Entry 2YEP (X-ray diffraction, 2.70 A resolution); this record covers chains A and B.

Chain A:
Protein: Glutamate N-acetyltransferase 2 alpha chain
Source organism: Streptomyces clavuligerus
Notes: EC 2.3.1.35
Reference sequence: Q53940 (GNAT2_STRCL); residue numbers follow UniProt; this construct covers 1-180
Amino-acid sequence (180 residues; row label = number of the first residue in the row):
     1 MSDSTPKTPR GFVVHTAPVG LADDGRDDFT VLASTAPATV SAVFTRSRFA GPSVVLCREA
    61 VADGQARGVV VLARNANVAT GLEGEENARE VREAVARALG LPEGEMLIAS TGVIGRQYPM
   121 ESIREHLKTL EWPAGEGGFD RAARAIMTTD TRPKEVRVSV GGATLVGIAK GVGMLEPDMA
Unresolved in the structure: 1-7
Small-molecule neighbours: glutamic acid (GLU): T111, G112, T148, T149, D150, K170, G171, V172, G173, M174

Chain B:
Protein: Glutamate N-acetyltransferase 2 beta chain
Source organism: Streptomyces clavuligerus
Notes: EC 2.3.1.35
Reference sequence: Q53940 (GNAT2_STRCL); numbering as in UniProt (aligned over 181-393)
Amino-acid sequence (213 residues; numbered 181 to 393; the number before each row is that of its first residue):
   181 TLLTFFATDA RLDPAEQDRL FRRVMDRTFN AVSIDTDTST SDTAVLFANG LAGEVDAGEF
   241 EEALHTAALA LVKDIASDGE GAAKLIEVQV TGARDDAQAK RVGKTVVNSP LVKTAVHGCD
   301 PNWGRVAMAI GKCSDDTDID QERVTIRFGE VEVYPPKARG DQADDALRAA VAEHLRGDEV
   361 VIGIDLAIAD GAFTVYGCDL TEGYVRLNSE YTT
Modified / non-standard residues: T181 (o-acetyl-l-threonine; TH5)
Small-molecule neighbours: glutamic acid (GLU): T181, E260, T393

Interface between chain A and chain B:
Contacting residue pairs - 146 pairs, chain A then chain B:
  P9(A) - A187(B)
  P9(A) - D189(B)
  R10(A) - D189(B)  hydrogen bond (backbone-side chain)
  R10(A) - N229(B)
  R10(A) - L231(B)
  G11(A) - L231(B)
  F12(A) - A187(B)  hydrophobic
  F12(A) - T188(B)
  F12(A) - F227(B)
  F12(A) - N229(B)
  S34(A) - N229(B)  hydrogen bond
  P37(A) - N229(B)
  A38(A) - A228(B)
  T39(A) - P194(B)
  T39(A) - Q197(B)  hydrogen bond
  T39(A) - L226(B)
  T39(A) - F227(B)
  T39(A) - A228(B)  hydrogen bond (backbone-backbone)
  V40(A) - Q197(B)
  V40(A) - D198(B)
  V40(A) - V225(B)  hydrophobic
  V40(A) - L226(B)
  V40(A) - F227(B)  hydrophobic
  S41(A) - Q197(B)  hydrogen bond
  S41(A) - D198(B)  hydrogen bond
  S41(A) - F201(B)
  S41(A) - A224(B)
  S41(A) - V225(B)
  S41(A) - L226(B)  hydrogen bond (backbone-backbone)
  A42(A) - F201(B)  hydrophobic
  A42(A) - R202(B)
  A42(A) - A224(B)
  A42(A) - V225(B)  hydrophobic
  V43(A) - T223(B)
  V43(A) - A224(B)  hydrogen bond (backbone-backbone)
  F44(A) - D222(B)
  F44(A) - T223(B)
  T45(A) - S219(B)  hydrogen bond (side chain-backbone)
  T45(A) - T220(B)
  T45(A) - S221(B)
  T45(A) - D222(B)  hydrogen bond (backbone-backbone)
  S47(A) - S219(B)
  S47(A) - T220(B)
  F49(A) - T220(B)
  A50(A) - T220(B)
  G51(A) - T220(B)  hydrogen bond (backbone-backbone)
  A66(A) - F227(B)
  G68(A) - F227(B)
  V69(A) - F185(B)  hydrophobic
  V69(A) - F227(B)  hydrophobic
  V71(A) - L183(B)  hydrophobic
  V71(A) - F185(B)  hydrophobic
  A76(A) - T181(B)
  V78(A) - T220(B)
  V78(A) - S221(B)
  L107(A) - V225(B)  hydrophobic
  A109(A) - L183(B)  hydrophobic
  S110(A) - S221(B)
  T111(A) - T181(B)
  T111(A) - L183(B)
  G112(A) - T181(B)
  V113(A) - T392(B)
  I114(A) - T181(B)
  I114(A) - T220(B)
  F139(A) - A187(B)  hydrophobic
  T149(A) - E260(B)  hydrogen bond
  T149(A) - T393(B)
  D150(A) - D258(B)
  T151(A) - D258(B)  hydrogen bond
  R152(A) - D254(B)  salt bridge
  R152(A) - S257(B)
  R152(A) - D258(B)
  K154(A) - L251(B)
  K154(A) - D254(B)
  K154(A) - I255(B)
  K154(A) - D258(B)  salt bridge
  E155(A) - L251(B)
  V156(A) - A247(B)  hydrophobic
  V156(A) - A250(B)  hydrophobic
  V156(A) - L251(B)  hydrophobic
  V158(A) - A243(B)
  V158(A) - A247(B)  hydrophobic
  V160(A) - V235(B)
  V160(A) - E239(B)
  V160(A) - F240(B)  hydrophobic
  V160(A) - A243(B)  hydrophobic
  G162(A) - A232(B)
  A163(A) - D189(B)
  A163(A) - A190(B)
  A163(A) - A232(B)  hydrophobic
  A163(A) - V235(B)  hydrophobic
  T164(A) - A187(B)
  T164(A) - T188(B)  hydrogen bond (backbone-side chain)
  T164(A) - D189(B)  hydrogen bond (backbone-side chain)
  L165(A) - F186(B)  hydrophobic
  L165(A) - A187(B)
  L165(A) - L244(B)  hydrophobic
  V166(A) - F186(B)
  V166(A) - A187(B)  hydrogen bond (backbone-backbone)
  G167(A) - F185(B)
  G167(A) - F186(B)
  G167(A) - L251(B)
  I168(A) - T184(B)  hydrogen bond (backbone-side chain)
  I168(A) - F185(B)  hydrogen bond (backbone-backbone)
  A169(A) - L183(B)
  A169(A) - T184(B)
  K170(A) - T181(B)  hydrogen bond (side chain-backbone)
  K170(A) - L182(B)
  K170(A) - L183(B)  hydrogen bond (backbone-backbone)
  K170(A) - I255(B)
  G171(A) - T181(B)
  G171(A) - I255(B)
  V172(A) - I214(B)
  V172(A) - I255(B)
  V172(A) - D258(B)
  V172(A) - G259(B)
  V172(A) - E260(B)  hydrogen bond (backbone-backbone)
  G173(A) - T181(B)  hydrogen bond (backbone-backbone)
  G173(A) - D215(B)
  G173(A) - E260(B)
  M174(A) - T181(B)  hydrogen bond (backbone-backbone)
  M174(A) - D215(B)  hydrogen bond (backbone-side chain)
  M174(A) - D217(B)
  M174(A) - S219(B)
  L175(A) - V212(B)  hydrophobic
  L175(A) - S213(B)
  L175(A) - I214(B)  hydrogen bond (backbone-backbone)
  L175(A) - D215(B)  hydrogen bond (backbone-side chain)
  L175(A) - D217(B)  hydrogen bond (backbone-backbone)
  L175(A) - I255(B)  hydrophobic
  E176(A) - V212(B)
  E176(A) - S213(B)
  E176(A) - T216(B)
  E176(A) - T218(B)  hydrogen bond (backbone-side chain)
  E176(A) - K284(B)  salt bridge
  E176(A) - N288(B)  hydrogen bond
  P177(A) - F209(B)
  P177(A) - N210(B)
  P177(A) - V212(B)
  P177(A) - D222(B)
  D178(A) - N210(B)
  M179(A) - N210(B)  hydrogen bond (backbone-side chain)
  M179(A) - D222(B)
  M179(A) - T223(B)
  M179(A) - A224(B)
  A180(A) - R202(B)  hydrogen bond (backbone-side chain)
Interface residues without a listed pair, chain A (66 interface residues in all): L32, A36, V54, R67, I146, G161
Interface residues without a listed pair, chain B (58 interface residues in all): M205, D206, L387

Overview:
The interface between chain A and chain B involves 66 residues on one side and 58 on the other, with 31
hydrogen bonds and 3 salt bridges. Polar pairs include R152(A)-D254(B), K154(A)-D258(B) and E176(A)-K284(B).
Glutamic acid is bound between chain A and chain B.
Chain A is Glutamate N-acetyltransferase 2 alpha chain and chain B is Glutamate N-acetyltransferase 2 beta
chain, both from Streptomyces clavuligerus; the structure, Structure of an N-terminal nucleophile (ntn)
hydrolase, OAT2, in complex with glutamate, was determined by X-ray diffraction.
